PDB entry 8X7K | electron microscopy, 3.27 A resolution | chains E and J of the 12 polymer chains in the assembly

[Chain E]
Name: Histone H3.2
Source organism: Homo sapiens
UniProt: Q71DI3 (H32_HUMAN); residues 38-134 here correspond to UniProt positions 39-135 (UniProt number = residue number + 1)
Sequence (97 residues; row label = number of the first residue in the row):
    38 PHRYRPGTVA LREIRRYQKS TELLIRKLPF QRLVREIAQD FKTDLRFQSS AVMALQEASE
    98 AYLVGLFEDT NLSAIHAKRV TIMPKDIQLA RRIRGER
Construct notes: conflict Ser110 (Cys111 in Q71DI3)
UniProt features mapped onto this chain:
  - modified residue: Tyr41 (Phosphotyrosine), Lys56 (N6,N6,N6-trimethyllysine), Ser57 (Phosphoserine), Lys64 (N6-(2-hydroxyisobutyryl)lysine), Lys79 (N6,N6,N6-trimethyllysine), Thr80 (Phosphothreonine), Ser86 (Phosphoserine), Thr107 (Phosphothreonine), Lys115 (N6-acetyllysine), Lys122 (N6-(2-hydroxyisobutyryl)lysine)

[Chain J]
Molecule: 143-nt DNA strand
Source organism: Homo sapiens
Sequence (143 nucleotides; row label = number of the first residue in the row; numbers below 1 keep their minus sign (DG-70 is residue -70)):
   -70 GAGAATCCCG GTGCCGAGGC CGCTCAATTG GTCGTAGACA GCTCTAGCAC CGCTTAAACG
   -10 CACGTACGCG CTGTCCCCCG CGTTTTAACC GCCAAGGGGA TTACTCCCTA GTCTCCAGGC
    50 ACGTGTCAGA TATATACATC CTG

[Chain E / chain J interface]
Contacting residue pairs (21):
  Arg40(E) - DC70(J)  sugar contact
  Arg40(E) - DT71(J)  phosphate contact
  Tyr41(E) - DC69(J)  phosphate contact
  Tyr41(E) - DC70(J)  phosphate contact
  Arg42(E) - DC70(J)  salt bridge to the phosphate
  Pro43(E) - DA-5(J)  sugar contact
  Thr45(E) - DC70(J)  hydrogen bond to the phosphate
  Arg63(E) - DA-14(J)  phosphate contact
  Arg63(E) - DA-13(J)  salt bridge to the phosphate
  Arg72(E) - DC-23(J)  salt bridge to the phosphate
  Arg83(E) - DG-24(J)  hydrogen bond to the sugar
  Arg83(E) - DC-23(J)  phosphate contact
  Phe84(E) - DG-24(J)  sugar contact
  Phe84(E) - DC-23(J)  hydrogen bond to the phosphate
  Gln85(E) - DG-24(J)  phosphate contact
  Ser86(E) - DG-24(J)  phosphate contact
  Arg116(E) - DG-3(J)  phosphate contact
  Arg116(E) - DC-2(J)  phosphate contact
  Val117(E) - DG-3(J)  hydrogen bond to the phosphate
  Thr118(E) - DC-4(J)  phosphate contact
  Thr118(E) - DG-3(J)  hydrogen bond to the phosphate
Also at the interface, not in a pair above, chain E (18 interface residues in all): Pro38, His39, Leu82, Met120

[Overview]
The interface between chain E and chain J involves 18 residues on one side and 11 on the other; the contacts
include 5 hydrogen bonds and 3 salt bridges. Polar contacts include Arg83(E)-DG-24(J), Thr45(E)-DC70(J) and
Phe84(E)-DC-23(J).
Chain E is Histone H3.2 and chain J is a 143-nt DNA strand, both from Homo sapiens; the structure, Cryo-EM
structures of RNF168/UbcH5c-Ub in complex with H2AK13Ub nucleosomes, was determined by electron microscopy.
